PDB entry 4MQ9 | X-ray diffraction, 3.35 A resolution | chains C and F of the 7 polymer chains in the assembly

Chain C:
Name: DNA-directed RNA polymerase subunit beta
Organism: Thermus thermophilus
Notes: EC 2.7.7.6; fragment: rpob
UniProt: Q8RQE9 (RPOB_THET8); residue numbers follow UniProt; this construct covers 1-1119
Chain sequence (1119 residues; each row starts with the number of its first residue):
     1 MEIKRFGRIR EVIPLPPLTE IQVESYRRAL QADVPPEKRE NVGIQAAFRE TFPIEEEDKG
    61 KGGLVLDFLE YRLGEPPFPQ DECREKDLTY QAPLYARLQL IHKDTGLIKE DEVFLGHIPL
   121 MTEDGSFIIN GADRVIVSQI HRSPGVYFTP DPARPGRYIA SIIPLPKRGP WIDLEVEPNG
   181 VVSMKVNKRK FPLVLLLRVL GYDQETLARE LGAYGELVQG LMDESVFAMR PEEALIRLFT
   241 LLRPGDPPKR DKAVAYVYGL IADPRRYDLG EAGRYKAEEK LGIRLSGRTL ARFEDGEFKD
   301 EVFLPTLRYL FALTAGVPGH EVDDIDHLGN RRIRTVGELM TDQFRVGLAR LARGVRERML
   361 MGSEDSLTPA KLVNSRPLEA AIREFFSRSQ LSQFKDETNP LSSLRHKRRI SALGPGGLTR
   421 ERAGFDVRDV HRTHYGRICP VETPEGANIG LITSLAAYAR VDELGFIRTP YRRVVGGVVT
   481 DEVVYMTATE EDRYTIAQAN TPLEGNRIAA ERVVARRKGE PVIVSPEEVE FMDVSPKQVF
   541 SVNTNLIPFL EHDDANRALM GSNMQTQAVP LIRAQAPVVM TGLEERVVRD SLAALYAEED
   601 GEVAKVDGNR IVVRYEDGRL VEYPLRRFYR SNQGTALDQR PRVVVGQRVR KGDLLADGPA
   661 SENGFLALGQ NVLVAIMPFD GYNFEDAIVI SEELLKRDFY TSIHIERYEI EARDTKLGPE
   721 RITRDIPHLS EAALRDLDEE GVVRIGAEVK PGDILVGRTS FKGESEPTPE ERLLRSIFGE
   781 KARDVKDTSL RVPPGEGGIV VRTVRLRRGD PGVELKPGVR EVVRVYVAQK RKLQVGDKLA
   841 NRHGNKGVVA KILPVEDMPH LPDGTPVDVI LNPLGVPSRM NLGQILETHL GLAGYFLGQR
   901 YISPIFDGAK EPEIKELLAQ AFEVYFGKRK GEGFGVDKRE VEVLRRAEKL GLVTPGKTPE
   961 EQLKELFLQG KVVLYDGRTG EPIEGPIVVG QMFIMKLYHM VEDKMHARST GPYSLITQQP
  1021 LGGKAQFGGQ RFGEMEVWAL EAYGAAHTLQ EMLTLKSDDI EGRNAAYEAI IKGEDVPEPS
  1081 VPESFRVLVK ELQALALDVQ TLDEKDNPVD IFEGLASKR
Unresolved in the structure: 55-65, 292-299
Ligand contacts: (2Z)-2-methylbut-2-enoic acid (MB8): Arg409, Pro444, Asn448

Chain F:
Name: RNA polymerase sigma factor
Organism: Thermus thermophilus
Notes: EC 2.7.7.6; fragment: rpod
UniProt: Q5SKW1 (Q5SKW1_THET8); numbering as in UniProt (aligned over 1-423)
Chain sequence (443 residues; numbered -19 to 423; the number before each row is that of its first residue; numbers below 1 keep their minus sign (Met-19 is residue -19)):
   -19 MGSSHHHHHH SSGLVPRGSH MKKSKRKNAQ AQEAQETEVL VQEEAEELPE FPEGEPDPDL
    41 EDPDLTLEDD LLDLPEEGEG LDLEEEEEDL PIPKISTSDP VRQYLHEIGQ VPLLTLEEEV
   101 ELARKVEEGM EAIKKLSEIT GLDPDLIREV VRAKILGSAR VRHIPGLKET LDPKTVEEID
   161 QKLKSLPKEH KRYLHIAREG EAARQHLIEA NLRLVVSIAK KYTGRGLSFL DLIQEGNQGL
   221 IRAVEKFEYK RRFKFSTYAT WWIRQAINRA IADQARTIRI PVHMVETINK LSRTARQLQQ
   281 ELGREPTYEE IAEAMGPGWD AKRVEETLKI AQEPVSLETP IGDEKDSFYG DFIPDEHLPS
   341 PVDAATQSLL SEELEKALSK LSEREAMVLK LRKGLIDGRE HTLEEVGAFF GVTRERIRQI
   401 ENKALRKLKY HESRTRKLRD FLD
Unresolved in the structure: -19 to 77, 144-149, 423
Construct notes: expression tag (-19 to 0)

Chain C / chain F interface:
Contacting residue pairs (57):
  Tyr95(C) with Arg284(F)
  Ala370(C) with Gln280(F)
  Lys371(C) with Gln280(F), hydrogen bond (backbone-side chain)
  Asn374(C) with Gln279(F)
  Arg376(C) with Gln279(F), hydrogen bond; Glu285(F), salt bridge
  Gln390(C) with Asp323(F)
  Asp714(C) with Lys309(F)
  His728(C) with Leu422(F)
  Pro769(C) with Lys373(F); Gly374(F); Leu375(F)
  Glu770(C) with Ser351(F); Leu354(F); Leu375(F)
  Arg772(C) with Glu380(F), salt bridge
  Leu773(C) with Leu354(F), hydrophobic; Lys373(F); Leu375(F), hydrophobic
  Leu774(C) with Leu350(F), hydrophobic; Phe421(F)
  Arg775(C) with Leu422(F)
  Ser776(C) with Lys373(F), hydrogen bond
  Ile777(C) with Leu405(F), hydrophobic; Lys409(F)
  Phe778(C) with Glu412(F); Leu418(F); Arg419(F)
  Lys781(C) with Leu422(F)
  Arg808(C) with Glu305(F), salt bridge
  Pro817(C) with Tyr288(F)
  Gly818(C) with Glu305(F)
  Thr1010(C) with Val342(F)
  Tyr1013(C) with Pro334(F); Asp335(F), hydrogen bond (backbone-backbone); Pro341(F)
  Ser1014(C) with Gly330(F); Asp331(F), hydrogen bond (side chain-backbone); Ile333(F); Asp335(F)
  Leu1015(C) with Ile333(F), hydrogen bond (backbone-backbone); Pro334(F); Asp335(F)
  Gln1018(C) with Asp335(F); Leu338(F)
  Leu1021(C) with Asp331(F); Phe332(F); Ile333(F); Pro334(F)
  Ile1060(C) with Leu338(F), hydrophobic
  Asn1064(C) with Pro341(F)
  Tyr1067(C) with Pro341(F); Val342(F); Ala345(F), hydrophobic
  Glu1068(C) with Ala345(F); Ser348(F), hydrogen bond
  Lys1072(C) with Glu352(F), salt bridge
Other interface residues (no listed pair), chain C (39 interface residues in all): Phe114, Val373, Arg420, Glu814, Ile1016, Thr1017, Arg1063
Other interface residues (no listed pair), chain F (43 interface residues in all): Gly283, Thr287, Leu317, Glu324, Pro339, Ser340, Leu349, Leu358, Leu408

Summary:
The interface between chain C and chain F involves 39 residues on one side and 43 on the other, with 7
hydrogen bonds and 4 salt bridges. Polar pairs include Arg376(C)-Glu285(F), Arg772(C)-Glu380(F) and
Arg808(C)-Glu305(F). Chain C binds (2Z)-2-methylbut-2-enoic acid.
Chain C is DNA-directed RNA polymerase subunit beta and chain F is RNA polymerase sigma factor, both from
Thermus thermophilus; the structure, Crystal structure of Thermus thermophilus RNA polymerase holoenzyme in
complex with GE23077, was determined by X-ray diffraction (same publication as 4OIN, 4OIO, 4OIP, 4OIQ and
4OIR).
